5G52 - chains B and C of the 3 polymer chains in the assembly; structure by X-ray diffraction, 3.80 A resolution.

Chain B:
Molecule: VP2
Organism: Deformed wing virus
Amino-acid sequence (250 residues; numbered 1 to 251; 1 number in that range is skipped by the numbering (no residue carries it; nothing is unmodelled there); the number before each row is that of its first residue):
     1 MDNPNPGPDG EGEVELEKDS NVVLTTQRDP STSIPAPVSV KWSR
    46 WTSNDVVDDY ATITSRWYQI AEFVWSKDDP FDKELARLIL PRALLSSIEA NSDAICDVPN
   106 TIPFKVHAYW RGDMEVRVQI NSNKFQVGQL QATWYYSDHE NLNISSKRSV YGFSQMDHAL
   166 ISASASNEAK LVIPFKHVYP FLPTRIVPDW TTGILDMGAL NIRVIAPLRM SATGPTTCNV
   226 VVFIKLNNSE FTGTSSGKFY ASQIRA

Chain C:
Molecule: VP3
Organism: Deformed wing virus
Amino-acid sequence (397 residues; each row starts with the number of its first residue):
     2 NPSYQQSPRH FVPTGMHSLA LGTNLVEPLH ALRLDAAGTT QHPVGCAPDE DMTVSSIASR
    62 YGLIRRVQWK KDHAKGSLLL QLDADPFVEQ RIEGTNPISL YWFAPVGVVS SMFMQWRGSL
   122 EYRFDIIASQ FHTGRLIVGY VPGLTASLQL QMDYMKLKSS SYVVFDLQES NSFTFEVPYV
   182 SYRPWWVRKY GGNYLPSSTD APSTLFMYVQ VPLIPMEAVS DTIDINVYVR GGSSFEVCVP
   242 VQPSLGLNWN TDFILRNDEE YRAKTGYAPY YAGVWHSFNN SNSLVFRWGS ASDQIAQWPT
   302 ISVPRGELAF LRIKDGKQAA VGTQPWRTMV VWPSGHGYNI GIPTYNAERA RQLAQHLYGG
   362 GSLTDEKAKQ LFVPANQQGP GKVSNGNPVW EVMRAPL
Residues lining bound ligands: uridine-5'-monophosphate (U5P): Y5, Q7, S8, P9, R10, V27, P29
What the authors report for this chain:
  - catalytic residues: H277, S278, D294 (proposed by the authors, not directly observed)

Interface between chain B and chain C:
Residue-residue contacts - 66 pairs, chain B then chain C:
  P35(B) with D50(C)
  P37(B) with D50(C)
  V40(B) with V45(C), hydrophobic; G46(C)
  W42(B) with G46(C)
  F76(B) with R67(C)
  K129(B) with S130(C), hydrogen bond (backbone-side chain); Q131(C); F132(C)
  F130(B) with S130(C); F132(C), hydrophobic; M217(C), hydrophobic; A219(C); V220(C)
  V132(B) with I128(C); A129(C), hydrophobic; S130(C); H133(C); V220(C), hydrophobic; I224(C), hydrophobic
  G133(B) with I128(C)
  Q134(B) with I128(C); N227(C), hydrogen bond; Y229(C)
  N148(B) with W250(C)
  S151(B) with W103(C); N249(C), hydrogen bond
  S154(B) with W103(C)
  V155(B) with L64(C), hydrophobic
  Y156(B) with L64(C), hydrophobic; I65(C); Q91(C), hydrogen bond; W103(C), hydrophobic
  G157(B) with W103(C)
  S159(B) with Y62(C), hydrogen bond (side chain-backbone); G63(C); L64(C), hydrogen bond (side chain-backbone); Y229(C)
  Q160(B) with R61(C); G63(C); F104(C), hydrogen bond (side chain-backbone); A105(C); P106(C)
  L165(B) with R124(C); D126(C)
  S167(B) with I128(C)
  S169(B) with S130(C)
  I210(B) with L64(C), hydrophobic; R67(C); N227(C); Y229(C)
  A211(B) with I128(C), hydrophobic; D225(C)
  P212(B) with R67(C); D225(C)
  R214(B) with R67(C); Q69(C), hydrogen bond; S221(C), hydrogen bond (backbone-side chain); T223(C), hydrogen bond; I224(C); D225(C), salt bridge
  M215(B) with S221(C)
  S216(B) with E218(C); A219(C), hydrogen bond (side chain-backbone); V220(C), hydrogen bond (side chain-backbone); S221(C)
Other interface residues (no listed pair), chain B (29 interface residues in all): Q131, K181
Other interface residues (no listed pair), chain C (39 interface residues in all): P44, C47, A48, R66

Overview:
The interface between chain B and chain C involves 29 residues on one side and 39 on the other; the contacts
include 12 hydrogen bonds and 1 salt bridge. Among the polar pairs are R214(B)-D225(C), K129(B)-S130(C) and
Q134(B)-N227(C). Ligands of chain C: uridine-5'-monophosphate. From the paper: catalytic residues H277(C),
S278(C) and D294(C).
Here chain B is VP2 and chain C is VP3, both from Deformed wing virus. Entry 5G52 (Crystallographic structure
of full particle of Deformed Wing Virus) was determined by X-ray diffraction (same publication as 5L7Q, 5L8Q,
5MUP, 5MV5 and 5MV6).
